PDB entry 4WYN | X-ray diffraction, 1.80 A resolution | chain A

# Chain A
Name: Ribonuclease pancreatic
Organism: Bos taurus
Notes: EC 3.1.27.5
Reference sequence: P61823 (RNAS1_BOVIN); residues 1-124 here correspond to UniProt positions 27-150 (UniProt number = residue number + 26)
Chain sequence (125 residues; numbered 0 to 124; the number before each row is that of its first residue; numbering starts at 0):
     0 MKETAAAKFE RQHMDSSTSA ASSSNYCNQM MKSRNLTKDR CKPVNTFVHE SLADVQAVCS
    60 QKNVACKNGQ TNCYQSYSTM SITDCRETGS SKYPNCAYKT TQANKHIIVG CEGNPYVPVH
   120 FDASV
Sequence notes: initiating methionine (0); engineered mutation Gly109 (Ala135 in P61823)
Disulfide bonds: Cys26-Cys84, Cys40-Cys95, Cys58-Cys110, Cys65-Cys72
UniProt features mapped onto this chain:
  - active site: His12 (Proton acceptor), His119 (Proton donor)
  - binding site (substrate): Lys7, Arg10, Lys41 to Thr45, Lys66, Arg85
  - glycosylation: Lys1 (N-linked (Glc) (glycation) lysine), Lys7 (N-linked (Glc) (glycation) lysine), Asn34 (N-linked (GlcNAc...) asparagine), Lys37 (N-linked (Glc) (glycation) lysine), Lys41 (N-linked (Glc) (glycation) lysine)
From the paper describing this entry:
  - mutagenesis - A109G: unchanged stability
  - catalytic residues: His12, Lys41, His119 (citing earlier work)

# Summary
From UniProt: active-site residues His12 and His119 and 9 substrate-binding residues. From the paper:
catalytic residues His12, Lys41 and His119; A109G leaves stability unchanged.
Chain A is Ribonuclease pancreatic (Bos taurus); the structure, The crystal structure of the A109G mutant of
RNase A, was determined by X-ray diffraction, deposited together with 4WYP and 4WYZ.
